PDB entry 5UAJ | X-ray diffraction, 3.92 A resolution | chains C and E of the 6 polymer chains in the assembly

# Chain C
Protein: DNA-directed RNA polymerase subunit beta
Organism: Escherichia coli (strain K12)
Notes: EC 2.7.7.6
UniProtKB: P0A8V2 (RPOB_ECOLI); residue numbers follow UniProt; this construct covers 1-1342
Sequence (1342 residues; row label = number of the first residue in the row):
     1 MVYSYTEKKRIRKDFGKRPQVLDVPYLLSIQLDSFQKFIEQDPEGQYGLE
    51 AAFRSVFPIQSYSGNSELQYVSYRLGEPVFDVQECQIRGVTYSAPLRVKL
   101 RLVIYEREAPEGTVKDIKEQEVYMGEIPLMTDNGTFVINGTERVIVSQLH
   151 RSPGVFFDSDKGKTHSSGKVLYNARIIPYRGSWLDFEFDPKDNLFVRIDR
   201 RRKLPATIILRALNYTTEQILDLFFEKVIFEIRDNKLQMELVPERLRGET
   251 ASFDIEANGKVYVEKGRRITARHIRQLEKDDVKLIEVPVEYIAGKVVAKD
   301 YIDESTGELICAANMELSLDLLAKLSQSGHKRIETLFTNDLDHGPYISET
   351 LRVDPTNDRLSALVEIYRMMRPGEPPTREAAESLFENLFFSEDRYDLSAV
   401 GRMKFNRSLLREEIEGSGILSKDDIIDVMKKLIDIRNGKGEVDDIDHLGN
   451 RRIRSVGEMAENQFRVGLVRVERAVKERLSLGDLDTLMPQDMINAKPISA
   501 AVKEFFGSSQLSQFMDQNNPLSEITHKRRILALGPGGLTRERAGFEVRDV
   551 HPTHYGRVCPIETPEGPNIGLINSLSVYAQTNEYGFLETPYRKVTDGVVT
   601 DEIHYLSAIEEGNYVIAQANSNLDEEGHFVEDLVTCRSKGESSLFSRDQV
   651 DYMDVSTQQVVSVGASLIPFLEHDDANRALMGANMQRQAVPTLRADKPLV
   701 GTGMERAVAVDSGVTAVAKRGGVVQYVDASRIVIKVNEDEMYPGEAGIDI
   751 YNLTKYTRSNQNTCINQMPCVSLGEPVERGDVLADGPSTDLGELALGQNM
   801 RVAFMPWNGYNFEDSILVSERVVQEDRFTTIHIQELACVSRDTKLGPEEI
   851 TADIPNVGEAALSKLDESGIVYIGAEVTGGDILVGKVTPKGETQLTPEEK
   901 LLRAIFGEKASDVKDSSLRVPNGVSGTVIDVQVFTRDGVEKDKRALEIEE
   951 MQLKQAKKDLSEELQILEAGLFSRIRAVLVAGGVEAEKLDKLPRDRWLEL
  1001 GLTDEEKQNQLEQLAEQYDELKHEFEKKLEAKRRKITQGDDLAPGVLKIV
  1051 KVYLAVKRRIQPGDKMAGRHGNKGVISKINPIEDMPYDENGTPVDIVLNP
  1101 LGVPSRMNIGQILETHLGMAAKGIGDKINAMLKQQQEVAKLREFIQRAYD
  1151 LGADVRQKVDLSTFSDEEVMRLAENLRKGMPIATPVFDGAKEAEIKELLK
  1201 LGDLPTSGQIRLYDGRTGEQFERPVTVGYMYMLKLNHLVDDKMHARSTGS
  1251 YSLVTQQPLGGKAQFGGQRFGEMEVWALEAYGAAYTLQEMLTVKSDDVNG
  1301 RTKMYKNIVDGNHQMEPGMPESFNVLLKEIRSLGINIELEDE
Differences from the reference sequence: engineered mutation Leu531 (Ser in P0A8V2)
UniProt features mapped onto this chain:
  - modified residue (N6-acetyllysine): Lys1022, Lys1200
  - mutagenesis: Ile561 (I561S: Resistant to antibiotics salinamide A and B), Ile569 (I569S: Resistant to antibiotics salinamide A and B), Ala665 (A665E: Resistant to antibiotics salinamide A and B), Asp675 (D675A/G: Resistant to antibiotics salinamide A and B), Asn677 (N677H/K: Resistant to antibiotics salinamide A and B), Leu680 (L680M: Resistant to antibiotics salinamide A and B), Glu813 (E813K: Disrupts the enzyme's active center)

# Chain E
Protein: DNA-directed RNA polymerase subunit omega
Organism: Escherichia coli (strain K12)
Notes: EC 2.7.7.6
UniProtKB: P0A800 (RPOZ_ECOLI); numbering as in UniProt (aligned over 1-91)
Sequence (91 residues; row label = number of the first residue in the row):
     1 MARVTVQDAVEKIGNRFDLVLVAARRARQMQVGGKDPLVPEENDKTTVIA
    51 LREIEEGLINNQILDVRERQEQQEQEAAELQAVTAIAEGRR
Disordered / not traced: 1, 91

# How chain C and chain E interact
Residue-residue contacts - 6 pairs, chain C then chain E:
  Gly1282(C) - Phe17(E)
  Gly1311(C) - Gln31(E)
  Asn1312(C) - Val32(E)
  His1313(C) - Arg28(E)  hydrogen bond (backbone-side chain)
  His1313(C) - Gln31(E)  hydrogen bond (backbone-side chain)
  Gln1314(C) - Arg28(E)  hydrogen bond
Other interface residues (no listed pair), chain C (6 interface residues in all): Tyr1285
Other interface residues (no listed pair), chain E (5 interface residues in all): Leu21

# Summary
6 residues of chain C face 5 of chain E across their interface; the contacts include 3 hydrogen bonds. Among
the polar pairs are His1313(C)-Arg28(E), His1313(C)-Gln31(E) and Gln1314(C)-Arg28(E). Curated annotation
(UniProt) lists 7 mutagenesis sites on chain C.
Here chain C is DNA-directed RNA polymerase subunit beta and chain E is DNA-directed RNA polymerase subunit
omega, both from Escherichia coli (strain K12). Entry 5UAJ (Escherichia coli RNA polymerase RpoB S531L mutant)
was determined by X-ray diffraction (same publication as 5UAG, 5UAC, 5UAH, 5UAL and 5UAQ).
